PDB entry 8UKW | X-ray diffraction, 2.39 A resolution | chain A

== Chain A ==
Molecule: Epidermal growth factor receptor
From: Homo sapiens
Notes: EC 2.7.10.1
Reference sequence: P00533 (EGFR_HUMAN); the construct lacks a stretch of the UniProt sequence, so the offset changes along the chain: 268-273 = UniProt 25-30; 274-618 = UniProt 298-642
Chain sequence (357 residues; numbered 268 to 624; the number before each row is that of its first residue):
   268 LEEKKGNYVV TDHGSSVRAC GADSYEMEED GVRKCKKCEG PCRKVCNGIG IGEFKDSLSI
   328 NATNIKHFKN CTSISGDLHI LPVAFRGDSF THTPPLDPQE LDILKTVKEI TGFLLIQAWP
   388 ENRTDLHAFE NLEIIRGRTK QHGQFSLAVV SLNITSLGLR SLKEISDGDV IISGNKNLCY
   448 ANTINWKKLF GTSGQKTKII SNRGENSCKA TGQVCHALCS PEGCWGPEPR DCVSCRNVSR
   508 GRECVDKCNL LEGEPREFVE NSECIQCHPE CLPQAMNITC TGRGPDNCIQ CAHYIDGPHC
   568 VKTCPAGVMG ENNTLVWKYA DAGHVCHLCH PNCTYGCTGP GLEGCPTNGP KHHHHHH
Not modelled in the structure: 268-304, 614-624
Differences from the reference sequence: engineered mutation Gly273 (Val30 in P00533), Ser283 (Cys307 in P00533); expression tag (619-624)
Curated features (UniProtKB/Swiss-Prot):
  - glycosylation (N-linked (GlcNAc...) asparagine): Asn328, Asn337, Asn389, Asn420, Asn504, Asn544, Asn579, Asn599 (high mannose)
Cystine bridges: Cys305-Cys309, Cys313-Cys338, Cys446-Cys475, Cys482-Cys491, Cys486-Cys499, Cys502-Cys511, Cys515-Cys531, Cys534-Cys547, Cys538-Cys555, Cys558-Cys567, Cys571-Cys593, Cys596-Cys604, Cys600-Cys612
Covalent attachments: glycan linked to Asn328; N-acetylglucosamine (NAG) linked to Asn337, Asn504

== Overview ==
N-acetylglucosamine is covalently linked to Asn337 and Asn504.
Chain A is Epidermal growth factor receptor (Homo sapiens); the structure, Crystal structure the extracellular
region of the epidermal growth factor receptor variant III (EGFRvIII) at pH ..., was determined by X-ray
diffraction together with 8UKV and 8UKX from the same study.
